PDB entry 6WKK | electron microscopy, 6.10 A resolution (low resolution: residue-level contacts below are approximate; hydrogen-bond / salt-bridge calls are withheld) | chains G and I of the 24 polymer chains in the assembly

[Chain G (and I)]
Name: Gp26 capsid decoration protein
Source organism: Bacillus virus G
Notes: chain I of this document is another copy of the same molecule, construct and numbering; everything in this record applies to it too
Reference sequence: G3MB96 (G3MB96_9CAUD); residues 16-165 here = UniProt positions 16-165
Sequence (150 residues; each row starts with the number of its first residue):
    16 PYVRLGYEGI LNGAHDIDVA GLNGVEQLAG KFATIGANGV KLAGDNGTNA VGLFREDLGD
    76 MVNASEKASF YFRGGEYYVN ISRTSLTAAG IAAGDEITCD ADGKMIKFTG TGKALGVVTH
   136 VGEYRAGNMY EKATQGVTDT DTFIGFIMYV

[How chain G and chain I interact]
Pairs across the interface - 73 pairs, chain G then chain I:
  P16(G) with L37(I); Y92(I); G118(I); Y164(I); V165(I)
  V18(G) with Y92(I); T149(I); Q150(I); G151(I); V152(I); V165(I)
  R19(G) with D154(I)
  L43(G) with V40(I)
  A44(G) with V40(I)
  G45(G) with V40(I); D115(I); D117(I)
  K46(G) with A116(I)
  F47(G) with R70(I); E71(I); Y92(I); Y93(I); A116(I)
  A48(G) with F85(I)
  T49(G) with R70(I); E71(I)
  A52(G) with F85(I)
  N53(G) with S84(I); F85(I)
  G54(G) with Y86(I)
  K56(G) with F87(I); R88(I)
  L57(G) with R88(I)
  A58(G) with R88(I)
  G59(G) with R88(I); Y145(I)
  D60(G) with Y145(I)
  N61(G) with Y145(I)
  L73(G) with D72(I); D75(I)
  G74(G) with A44(I); D75(I)
  D75(G) with Q42(I); L43(I); A44(I)
  M76(G) with Q42(I); K46(I); E71(I); Y93(I)
  L101(G) with A129(I); L130(I); T149(I); G151(I)
  T102(G) with L130(I); M144(I); Y145(I)
  A103(G) with T149(I)
  A104(G) with R88(I)
  I106(G) with R88(I)
  A107(G) with R88(I)
  A108(G) with F85(I); R88(I); A148(I)
  G109(G) with G90(I); Y92(I); T149(I)
  D110(G) with Y92(I); A148(I); T149(I)
  E111(G) with Y92(I); A116(I); D117(I); G118(I)
Also at the interface, not in a pair above, chain G (38 interface residues in all): Y17, G51, V55, R98, S100
Also at the interface, not in a pair above, chain I (41 interface residues in all): G74, G89, E91, C114, E146, K147, T153

[Overview]
38 residues of chain G face 41 of chain I across their interface.
Both chains are Gp26 capsid decoration protein (Bacillus virus G). Entry 6WKK (Phage G gp27 major capsid
proteins and gp26 decoration proteins) was determined by electron microscopy.
